Entry 8SNB (electron microscopy, 3.30 A resolution); this record covers chains 9R and JC of the 454 polymer chains in the assembly.

# Chain 9R
Protein: CFAP68(UPF0686, C11orf1)
From: Strongylocentrotus purpuratus
UniProtKB: A0A7M7RBK2 (A0A7M7RBK2_STRPU); residue numbers follow UniProt; this construct covers 1-153
Sequence (153 residues; numbered 1 to 153; the number before each row is that of its first residue):
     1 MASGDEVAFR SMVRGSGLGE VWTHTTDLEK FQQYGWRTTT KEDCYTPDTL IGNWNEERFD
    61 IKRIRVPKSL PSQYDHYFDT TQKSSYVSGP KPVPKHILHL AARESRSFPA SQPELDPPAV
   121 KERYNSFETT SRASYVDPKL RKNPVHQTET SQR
Not modelled in the structure: 1-5, 148-153

# Chain JC
Protein: Tubulin beta chain
From: Strongylocentrotus purpuratus
UniProtKB: A0A7M7NS69 (A0A7M7NS69_STRPU); residues 1-447 here = UniProt positions 1-447
Sequence (447 residues; row label = number of the first residue in the row):
     1 MREIVHMQAG QCGNQIGAKF WEVISDEHGI DPTGTYHGDS DLQLERINVY YNEATGGKYV
    61 PRAVLVDLEP GTMDSVRSGP FGQIFRPDNF VFGQSGAGNN WAKGHYTEGA ELVDSVLDVV
   121 RKEAESCDCL QGFQLTHSLG GGTGSGMGTL LISKIREEYP DRIMNTFSVV PSPKVSDTVV
   181 EPYNATLSVH QLVENTDETY CIDNEALYDI CFRTLKLTTP TYGDLNHLVS ATMSGVTTCL
   241 RFPGQLNADL RKLAVNMVPF PRLHFFMPGF APLTSRGSQQ YRALTVPELT QQMFDAKNMM
   301 AACDPRHGRY LTVAAIFRGR MSMKEVDEQM LNVQNKNSSY FVEWIPNNVK TAVCDIPPRG
   361 LKMSATFIGN STAIQELFKR ISEQFTAMFR RKAFLHWYTG EGMDEMEFTE AESNMNDLVS
   421 EYQQYQDATA EEEGEFDEEE EGDEEAA
Not modelled in the structure: 432-447

# Interface between chain 9R and chain JC
Pairs across the interface (96; chain 9R residue first):
  Ala8(9R) - Asn337(JC)
  Ala8(9R) - Tyr340(JC)  hydrophobic
  Phe9(9R) - Phe294(JC)
  Phe9(9R) - Asp295(JC)
  Phe9(9R) - Ala296(JC)  hydrogen bond (backbone-backbone)
  Phe9(9R) - Arg306(JC)  hydrogen bond (backbone-side chain)
  Phe9(9R) - Asn337(JC)
  Phe9(9R) - Tyr340(JC)  hydrophobic
  Arg10(9R) - Asp295(JC)
  Ser11(9R) - Gln291(JC)
  Ser11(9R) - Asp295(JC)  hydrogen bond (backbone-side chain)
  Arg14(9R) - Arg213(JC)
  Arg14(9R) - Thr214(JC)
  Arg14(9R) - Gln292(JC)
  Gly15(9R) - Lys216(JC)
  Trp22(9R) - Phe212(JC)  hydrophobic
  Trp22(9R) - Arg213(JC)
  Thr23(9R) - Arg213(JC)
  His24(9R) - Asp295(JC)  salt bridge
  His24(9R) - Ala296(JC)
  His24(9R) - Lys297(JC)
  His24(9R) - Arg306(JC)  hydrogen bond (backbone-side chain)
  Thr25(9R) - Asp304(JC)
  Thr25(9R) - Arg306(JC)  hydrogen bond (backbone-side chain)
  Asp27(9R) - Arg213(JC)  salt bridge
  Asp27(9R) - Lys297(JC)  salt bridge
  Lys30(9R) - Glu205(JC)  salt bridge
  Lys30(9R) - Asp209(JC)  salt bridge
  Phe31(9R) - Lys174(JC)
  Phe31(9R) - Glu205(JC)
  Tyr34(9R) - Phe212(JC)  hydrophobic
  Tyr34(9R) - Thr218(JC)
  Gly35(9R) - Phe212(JC)
  Trp36(9R) - Glu205(JC)
  Trp36(9R) - Tyr208(JC)  hydrophobic
  Trp36(9R) - Asp209(JC)  hydrogen bond
  Asn53(9R) - Lys216(JC)
  Asn53(9R) - Leu217(JC)
  Asn53(9R) - Thr218(JC)
  Glu56(9R) - Lys216(JC)
  Glu56(9R) - Ser275(JC)  hydrogen bond
  Glu56(9R) - Arg276(JC)  hydrogen bond (backbone-side chain)
  Glu56(9R) - Gly277(JC)  hydrogen bond (side chain-backbone)
  Glu57(9R) - Thr218(JC)
  Glu57(9R) - Arg276(JC)  salt bridge
  Phe59(9R) - Gly277(JC)
  Asp60(9R) - Arg276(JC)  salt bridge
  Ser105(9R) - Asp26(JC)
  Ser105(9R) - Arg359(JC)
  Ser105(9R) - Gly360(JC)
  Arg106(9R) - His227(JC)
  Arg106(9R) - Arg359(JC)
  Ser107(9R) - His227(JC)
  Ser107(9R) - Ala231(JC)
  Ser107(9R) - Arg359(JC)  hydrogen bond (side chain-backbone)
  Ser107(9R) - Leu361(JC)
  Phe108(9R) - His227(JC)
  Phe108(9R) - Pro272(JC)
  Phe108(9R) - Leu273(JC)  hydrophobic
  Phe108(9R) - Thr274(JC)
  Phe108(9R) - Leu361(JC)  hydrophobic
  Pro109(9R) - Leu215(JC)
  Pro109(9R) - Asp224(JC)
  Pro109(9R) - His227(JC)
  Pro109(9R) - Leu228(JC)
  Ala110(9R) - Leu217(JC)  hydrophobic
  Ala110(9R) - Arg276(JC)
  Ala110(9R) - Gln279(JC)  hydrogen bond (backbone-side chain)
  Ser111(9R) - Gln279(JC)
  Gln112(9R) - Arg276(JC)  hydrogen bond (side chain-backbone)
  Gln112(9R) - Gln279(JC)  hydrogen bond (backbone-side chain)
  Leu115(9R) - Gln280(JC)  hydrogen bond (backbone-side chain)
  Asp116(9R) - Gln280(JC)  hydrogen bond
  Pro117(9R) - Gln280(JC)
  Arg123(9R) - Lys362(JC)
  Tyr124(9R) - Pro357(JC)  hydrophobic
  Tyr124(9R) - Arg359(JC)  hydrogen bond (backbone-side chain)
  Tyr124(9R) - Gly360(JC)
  Tyr124(9R) - Leu361(JC)
  Asn125(9R) - Arg359(JC)
  Phe127(9R) - Asp39(JC)
  Phe127(9R) - Ser40(JC)
  Phe127(9R) - Leu42(JC)  hydrophobic
  Phe127(9R) - Gln43(JC)
  Phe127(9R) - Ile356(JC)  hydrophobic
  Phe127(9R) - Arg359(JC)
  Glu128(9R) - Arg320(JC)  salt bridge
  Glu128(9R) - Asp355(JC)
  Thr129(9R) - Asp355(JC)  hydrogen bond
  Thr130(9R) - Gln245(JC)
  Thr130(9R) - Arg320(JC)
  Thr130(9R) - Asp355(JC)  hydrogen bond
  Arg132(9R) - Asp41(JC)  salt bridge
  Arg132(9R) - Leu42(JC)
  Arg132(9R) - Glu45(JC)  salt bridge
  Ala133(9R) - Arg320(JC)
Interface residues without a listed pair, chain 9R (43 interface residues in all): Pro113, Val120
Interface residues without a listed pair, chain JC (54 interface residues in all): Val175, Pro243, Phe270, Tyr310, Pro358

# Summary
43 residues of chain 9R and 54 residues of chain JC are in contact; the contacts include 18 hydrogen bonds and
10 salt bridges. Among the polar pairs are His24(9R)-Asp295(JC), Asp27(9R)-Arg213(JC) and
Asp27(9R)-Lys297(JC).
Here chain 9R is CFAP68(UPF0686, C11orf1) and chain JC is Tubulin beta chain, both from Strongylocentrotus
purpuratus. Entry 8SNB (atomic model of sea urchin sperm doublet microtubule (48-nm periodicity)) was
determined by electron microscopy, deposited together with 8OU0.
